Entry 6JE3 (X-ray diffraction, 2.93 A resolution); this record covers chains A and C of the 4 polymer chains in the assembly.

== Chain A ==
Protein: CRISPR-associated endonuclease Cas9
Organism: Neisseria meningitidis
Notes: EC 3.1.-.-
Amino-acid sequence (1083 residues; row label = number of the first residue in the row; numbering starts at 0):
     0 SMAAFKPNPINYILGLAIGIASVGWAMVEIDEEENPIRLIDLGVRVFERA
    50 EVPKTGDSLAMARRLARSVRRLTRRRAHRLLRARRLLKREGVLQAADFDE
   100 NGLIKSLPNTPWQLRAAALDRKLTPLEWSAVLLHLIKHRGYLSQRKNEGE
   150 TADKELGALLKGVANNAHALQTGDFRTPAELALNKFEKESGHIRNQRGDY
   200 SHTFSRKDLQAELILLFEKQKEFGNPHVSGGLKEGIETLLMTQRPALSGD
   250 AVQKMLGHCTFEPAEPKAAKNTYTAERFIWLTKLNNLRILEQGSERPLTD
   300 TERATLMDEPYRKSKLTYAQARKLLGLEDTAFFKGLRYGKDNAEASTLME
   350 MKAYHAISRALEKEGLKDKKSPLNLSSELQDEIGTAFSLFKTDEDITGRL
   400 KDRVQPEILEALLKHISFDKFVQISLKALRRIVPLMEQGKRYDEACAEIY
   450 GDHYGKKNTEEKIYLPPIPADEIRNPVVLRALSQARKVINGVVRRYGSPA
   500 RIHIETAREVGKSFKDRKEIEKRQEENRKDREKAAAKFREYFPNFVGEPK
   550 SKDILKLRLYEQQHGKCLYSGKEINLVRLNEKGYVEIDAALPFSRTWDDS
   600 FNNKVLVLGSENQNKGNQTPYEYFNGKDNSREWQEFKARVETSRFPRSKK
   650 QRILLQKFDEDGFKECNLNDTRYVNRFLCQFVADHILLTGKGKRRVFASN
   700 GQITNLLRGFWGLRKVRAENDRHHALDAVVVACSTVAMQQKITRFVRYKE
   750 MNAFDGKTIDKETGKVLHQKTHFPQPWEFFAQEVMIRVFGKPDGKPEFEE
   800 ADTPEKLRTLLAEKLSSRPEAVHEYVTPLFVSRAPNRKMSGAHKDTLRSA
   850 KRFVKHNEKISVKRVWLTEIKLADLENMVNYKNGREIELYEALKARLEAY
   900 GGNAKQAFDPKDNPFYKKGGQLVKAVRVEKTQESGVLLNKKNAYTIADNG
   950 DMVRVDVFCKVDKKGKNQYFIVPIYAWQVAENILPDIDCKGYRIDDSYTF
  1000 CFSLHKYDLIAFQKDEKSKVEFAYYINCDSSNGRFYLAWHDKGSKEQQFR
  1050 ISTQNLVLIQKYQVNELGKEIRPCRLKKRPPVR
Unresolved in the structure: 0-6, 146-152, 292-295, 454-457, 500, 521-675, 709-717, 733, 738-774
Disulfide bonds: Cys958-Cys1000
From the paper describing this entry:
  - binding site for non-target DNA strand: Asp1028
  - binding site for target DNA strand (chain C): Arg1033
  - specificity-determining residues: Asp1028, Arg1033
  - mutagenesis - D1028A, R1033A: abolished catalytic activity
  - mutagenesis - N1031A: unchanged catalytic activity

== Chain C ==
Molecule: target DNA strand
Sequence (35 nucleotides; each row starts with the number of its first residue):
     1 TAACTGGGCCTGTAAAGTTAAATAGCAGAGTGACC

== How chain A and chain C interact ==
Residue-residue contacts (61; chain A residue first):
  Tyr140(A) with DA16(C), hydrogen bond to the phosphate
  Arg144(A) with DG17(C), salt bridge to the phosphate; DT18(C), phosphate contact
  Lys145(A) with DT18(C), phosphate contact; DT19(C), salt bridge to the phosphate
  Gly156(A) with DA16(C), phosphate contact
  Ala157(A) with DA16(C), phosphate contact
  Leu158(A) with DA15(C), phosphate contact; DA16(C), sugar contact
  Leu159(A) with DA16(C), sugar contact; DG17(C), phosphate contact
  Tyr199(A) with DA14(C), hydrogen bond to the base; DA15(C), hydrogen bond to the sugar
  Ala245(A) with DG17(C), base contact
  Leu246(A) with DT18(C), sugar contact; DT19(C), sugar contact
  Met254(A) with DT19(C), sugar contact; DA20(C), phosphate contact; DA21(C), sugar contact
  Leu255(A) with DA20(C), phosphate contact; DA21(C), phosphate contact
  Gly256(A) with DA21(C), hydrogen bond to the phosphate
  Lys266(A) with DA21(C), salt bridge to the phosphate
  Asn285(A) with DG28(C), base contact; DA29(C), hydrogen bond to the sugar
  Arg287(A) with DA29(C), hydrogen bond to the phosphate; DG30(C), salt bridge to the phosphate
  Lys333(A) with DG28(C), salt bridge to the phosphate; DA29(C), salt bridge to the phosphate
  Gly334(A) with DA27(C), phosphate contact; DG28(C), sugar contact
  Lys390(A) with DT19(C), salt bridge to the phosphate
  Phe417(A) with DT19(C), phosphate contact
  Asp418(A) with DT19(C), phosphate contact; DA20(C), phosphate contact
  Lys419(A) with DA20(C), phosphate contact
  Phe420(A) with DA20(C), phosphate contact
  Arg440(A) with DA29(C), phosphate contact; DG30(C), salt bridge to the phosphate
  Asp442(A) with DG30(C), sugar contact
  Glu471(A) with DA22(C), phosphate contact
  Ile472(A) with DA22(C), sugar contact; DT23(C), sugar contact
  Lys511(A) with DT23(C), base contact
  Lys692(A) with DC34(C), phosphate contact
  Lys843(A) with DT11(C), phosphate contact; DG12(C), phosphate contact
  Asp844(A) with DG12(C), hydrogen bond to the phosphate
  Thr845(A) with DT11(C), sugar contact; DG12(C), hydrogen bond to the phosphate
  Arg847(A) with DT11(C), salt bridge to the phosphate
  Lys870(A) with DC10(C), salt bridge to the phosphate
  Asn1031(A) with DT5(C), base contact
  Arg1033(A) with DT5(C), base contact; DG6(C), hydrogen bond to the base
  Thr1052(A) with DC4(C), phosphate contact; DT5(C), phosphate contact
  Asn1054(A) with DA3(C), sugar contact; DC4(C), phosphate contact
  Leu1055(A) with DA3(C), phosphate contact; DC4(C), hydrogen bond to the phosphate
Also at the interface, not in a pair above, chain A (47 interface residues in all): Lys53, Gln143, Val251, Thr281, Arg473, Lys862, Tyr1035, Gln1053
Also at the interface, not in a pair above, chain C (25 interface residues in all): DG7, DG8, DT13

== In short ==
47 residues of chain A and 25 residues of chain C are in contact; the contacts include 10 hydrogen bonds and
10 salt bridges. Polar pairs include Tyr199(A)-DA14(C), Arg1033(A)-DG6(C) and Tyr199(A)-DA15(C). From the
paper: a binding site for non-target DNA strand at Asp1028(A); D1028A and R1033A of chain A abolish catalytic
activity.
Here chain A is CRISPR-associated endonuclease Cas9 (Neisseria meningitidis) and chain C is target DNA strand.
Entry 6JE3 (Crystal structure of Nme2Cas9 in complex with sgRNA and target DNA (AGGCCC PAM) with 5 nt ...) was
determined by X-ray diffraction, deposited together with 6JDQ, 6JDV, 6JE4, 6JE9, 6JFU, 6KC7 and 6KC8.
